Entry 6U0M (electron microscopy, 3.90 A resolution); this record covers chains 3 and 5 of the 13 polymer chains in the assembly.

# Chain 3
Name: DNA replication licensing factor MCM3
From: Saccharomyces cerevisiae
Notes: EC 3.6.4.12
Reference sequence: P24279 (MCM3_YEAST); residues 17-738 here = UniProt positions 17-738
Amino-acid sequence (722 residues; numbered 17 to 738; the number before each row is that of its first residue):
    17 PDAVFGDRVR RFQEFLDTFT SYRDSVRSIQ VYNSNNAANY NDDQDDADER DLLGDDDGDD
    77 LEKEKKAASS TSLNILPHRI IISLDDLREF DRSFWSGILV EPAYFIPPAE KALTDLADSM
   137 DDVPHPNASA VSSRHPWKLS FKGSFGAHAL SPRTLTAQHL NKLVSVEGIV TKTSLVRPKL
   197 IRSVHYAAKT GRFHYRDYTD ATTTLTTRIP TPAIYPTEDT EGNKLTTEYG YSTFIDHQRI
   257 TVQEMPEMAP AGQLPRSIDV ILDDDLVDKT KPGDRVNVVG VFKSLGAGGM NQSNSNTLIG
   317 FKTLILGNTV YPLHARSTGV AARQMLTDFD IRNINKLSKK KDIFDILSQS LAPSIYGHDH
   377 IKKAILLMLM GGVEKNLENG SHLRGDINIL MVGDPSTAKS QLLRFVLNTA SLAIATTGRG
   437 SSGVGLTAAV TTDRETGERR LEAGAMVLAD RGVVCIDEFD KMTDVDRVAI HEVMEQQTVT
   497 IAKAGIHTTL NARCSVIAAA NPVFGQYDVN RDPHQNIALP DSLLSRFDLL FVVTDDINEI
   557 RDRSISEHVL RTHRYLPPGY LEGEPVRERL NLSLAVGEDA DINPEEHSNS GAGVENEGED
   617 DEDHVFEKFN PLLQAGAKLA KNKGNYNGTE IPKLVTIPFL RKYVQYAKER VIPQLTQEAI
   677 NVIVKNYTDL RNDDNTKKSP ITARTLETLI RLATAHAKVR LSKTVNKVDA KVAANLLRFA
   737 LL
Disordered / not traced: 58-90, 142-150, 332-337, 571-650
Curated features (UniProtKB/Swiss-Prot):
  - motif: S541 to D544 (Arginine finger)
  - binding site (ATP): G409 to S416
  - mutagenesis: K415 (K415A: No effect on MCM2-7 complex helicase activity. Loss of MCM2-7 complex helicase activity; when associated with MCM5 A-422. Reduces MCM2-7 complex helicase activity ...)
Ligand contacts: ATP (adenosine-5'-triphosphate): S370, I371, Y372, H374, P411, S412, T413, A414, K415, S416, Q417, N517, I561

# Chain 5
Name: Minichromosome maintenance protein 5
From: Saccharomyces cerevisiae
Notes: EC 3.6.4.12
Reference sequence: P29496 (MCM5_YEAST); numbering as in UniProt (aligned over 24-693)
Amino-acid sequence (670 residues; each row starts with the number of its first residue):
    24 NTEIIKSFKN FILEFRLDSQ FIYRDQLRNN ILVKNYSLTV NMEHLIGYNE DIYKKLSDEP
    84 SDIIPLFETA ITQVAKRISI LSRAQSANNN DKDPENTSMD TDSLLLNSLP TFQLILNSNA
   144 NQIPLRDLDS EHVSKIVRLS GIIISTSVLS SRATYLSIMC RNCRHTTSIT INNFNSITGN
   204 TVSLPRSCLS TIESESSMAN ESNIGDESTK KNCGPDPYII IHESSKFIDQ QFLKLQEIPE
   264 LVPVGEMPRN LTMTCDRYLT NKVIPGTRVT IVGIYSIYNS KNGAGSGRSG GGNGGSGVAI
   324 RTPYIKILGI QSDVETSSIW NSVTMFTEEE EEEFLQLSRN PKLYEILTNS IAPSIFGNED
   384 IKKAIVCLLM GGSKKILPDG MRLRGDINVL LLGDPGTAKS QLLKFVEKVS PIAVYTSGKG
   444 SSAAGLTASV QRDPMTREFY LEGGAMVLAD GGVVCIDEFD KMRDEDRVAI HEAMEQQTIS
   504 IAKAGITTVL NSRTSVLAAA NPIYGRYDDL KSPGDNIDFQ TTILSRFDMI FIVKDDHNEE
   564 RDISIANHVI NIHTGNANAM QNQQEENGSE ISIEKMKRYI TYCRLKCAPR LSPQAAEKLS
   624 SNFVTIRKQL LINELESTER SSIPITIRQL EAIIRITESL AKLELSPIAQ ERHVDEAIRL
   684 FQASTMDAAS
Disordered / not traced: 104-129, 199-200, 212-234, 306-318, 340-345, 644-646
Curated features (UniProtKB/Swiss-Prot):
  - motif: S548 to D551 (Arginine finger)
  - binding site (ATP): G416 to S423
  - mutagenesis: K422 (K422A: Loss of MCM2-7 complex helicase activity)
Ligand contacts:
  - ATP (adenosine-5'-triphosphate), molecule 1: S377, I378, F379, D417, P418, G419, T420, A421, K422, S423, Q424, H571
  - ATP, molecule 2: L406, E498, R549, I650, R651

# Chain 3 / chain 5 interface
Pairs across the interface (74; chain 3 residue first):
  E117(3) - E246(5)
  A119(3) - E246(5)
  Y120(3) - E246(5)
  L171(3) - L172(5)  hydrophobic
  L171(3) - R280(5)
  T172(3) - R280(5)  hydrogen bond (backbone-side chain)
  T223(3) - I244(5)
  P262(3) - V512(5)
  P262(3) - N514(5)
  E263(3) - N514(5)
  A267(3) - D473(5)
  L270(3) - L464(5)
  L270(3) - V470(5)  hydrophobic
  R272(3) - L172(5)
  S300(3) - H245(5)  hydrogen bond
  S300(3) - F250(5)
  L301(3) - H245(5)
  G302(3) - H245(5)
  A303(3) - I243(5)  hydrophobic
  G304(3) - I243(5)
  G305(3) - G202(5)
  G305(3) - N203(5)  hydrogen bond (backbone-backbone)
  M306(3) - L179(5)  hydrophobic
  M306(3) - V205(5)
  M306(3) - S206(5)  hydrogen bond (backbone-side chain)
  M306(3) - L207(5)  hydrophobic
  N310(3) - N203(5)
  S311(3) - T201(5)
  N312(3) - T201(5)
  N312(3) - G202(5)  hydrogen bond (side chain-backbone)
  N312(3) - N203(5)
  N312(3) - N302(5)
  T313(3) - R175(5)
  T313(3) - T201(5)  hydrogen bond (backbone-backbone)
  T313(3) - F255(5)
  T313(3) - Y301(5)
  L314(3) - R175(5)  hydrogen bond (backbone-side chain)
  L314(3) - T201(5)
  I315(3) - S173(5)
  I315(3) - R175(5)
  F317(3) - S174(5)
  F317(3) - A176(5)
  F317(3) - F250(5)  hydrophobic
  P369(3) - D402(5)
  S370(3) - M404(5)  hydrogen bond
  P411(3) - T545(5)
  S412(3) - S548(5)  hydrogen bond
  S412(3) - T649(5)
  S412(3) - R651(5)
  Q417(3) - M404(5)
  R420(3) - R405(5)  hydrogen bond (side chain-backbone)
  N424(3) - G403(5)
  T433(3) - S503(5)  hydrogen bond (side chain-backbone)
  G434(3) - E495(5)
  R435(3) - E495(5)  salt bridge
  R435(3) - A505(5)
  S437(3) - A505(5)  hydrogen bond (side chain-backbone)
  S437(3) - K506(5)
  T448(3) - E461(5)
  E474(3) - H494(5)
  K477(3) - V491(5)
  V519(3) - F542(5)
  F520(3) - F542(5)  hydrophobic
  Q522(3) - E642(5)
  Q522(3) - R643(5)
  I553(3) - R630(5)
  I553(3) - L634(5)  hydrophobic
  D558(3) - F626(5)
  L566(3) - A619(5)  hydrophobic
  T568(3) - L400(5)
  H569(3) - L406(5)
  H569(3) - R613(5)  hydrogen bond (backbone-side chain)
  H569(3) - I657(5)
  R570(3) - R613(5)
Other interface residues (no listed pair), chain 3 (65 interface residues in all): A173, L176, I225, Q259, P266, G268, K299, S309, G316, S416, F421, T432, V446, T479, R559, S562, V565
Other interface residues (no listed pair), chain 5 (76 interface residues in all): V171, R187, N198, P288, S303, T459, R460, F462, E465, E488, Q499, T501, I502, A507, I509, T510, L513, R516, L614, P616, S623, V627, I650, E654

# In short
65 residues of chain 3 face 76 of chain 5 across their interface; the contacts include 13 hydrogen bonds and 1
salt bridge. Polar contacts include R435(3)-E495(5), T172(3)-R280(5) and S300(3)-H245(5). One ATP molecule is
bound between chain 3 and chain 5. Chain 5 binds ATP.
Chain 3 is DNA replication licensing factor MCM3 and chain 5 is Minichromosome maintenance protein 5, both
from Saccharomyces cerevisiae; the structure, Structure of the S. cerevisiae replicative helicase CMG in
complex with a forked DNA, was determined by electron microscopy.
